Entry 5N8X (X-ray diffraction, 2.40 A resolution); this record covers chain A.

Chain A:
Protein: 3D polymerase
Source organism: Foot-and-mouth disease virus
UniProt: A4H1Z0 (A4H1Z0_9PICO); residues 1-470 here correspond to UniProt positions 1858-2327 (UniProt number = residue number + 1857)
Sequence (481 residues; row label = number of the first residue in the row):
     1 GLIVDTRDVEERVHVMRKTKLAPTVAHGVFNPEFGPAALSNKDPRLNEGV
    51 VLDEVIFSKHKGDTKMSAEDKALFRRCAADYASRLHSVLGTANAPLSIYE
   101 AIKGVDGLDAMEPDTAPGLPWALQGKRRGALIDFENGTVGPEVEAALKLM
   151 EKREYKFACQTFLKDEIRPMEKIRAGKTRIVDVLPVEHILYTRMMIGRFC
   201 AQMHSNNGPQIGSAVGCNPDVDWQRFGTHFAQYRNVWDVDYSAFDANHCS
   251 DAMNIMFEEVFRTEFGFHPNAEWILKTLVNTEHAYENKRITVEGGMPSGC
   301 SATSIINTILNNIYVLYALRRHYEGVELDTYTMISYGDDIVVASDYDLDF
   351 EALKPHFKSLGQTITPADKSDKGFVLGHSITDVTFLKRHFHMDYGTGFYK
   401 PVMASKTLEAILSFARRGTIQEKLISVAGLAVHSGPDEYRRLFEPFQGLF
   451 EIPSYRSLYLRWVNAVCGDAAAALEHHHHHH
Disordered / not traced: 476-481
Differences from the reference sequence: engineered mutation Ile173 (Val2030 in A4H1Z0); expression tag (471-481)
Metal / ion sites: Mn2+ near Asp238 (its only coordinating residue here)
From the paper describing this entry:
  - conformationally variable residues (order/disorder transition): His14 to Lys18, Gly299 to Ser301
  - mutagenesis - V173I: decreased catalytic activity on FUTP
  - mutagenesis - V173I: unchanged binding to RNA
  - mutagenesis - V173I (14-fold): increased catalytic activity on A versus G
  - mutagenesis - V173I: decreased growth in response to absence of FU
  - mutagenesis - V173I: increased growth in response to FU
  - mutagenesis - V173I: unchanged catalytic activity on VPg uridylylation

In short:
The paper reports that V173I reduces catalytic activity on FUTP; conformational variability at His14 and
Gly299.
Chain A is 3D polymerase (Foot-and-mouth disease virus); the structure, Trigonal structure of mutant V173I of
3D polymerase from Foot-and-Mouth Disease Virus, was determined by X-ray diffraction, deposited together with
5N95.
